PDB entry 5VMG | X-ray diffraction, 2.45 A resolution | chains E and F of the 6 polymer chains in the assembly

== Chain E ==
Molecule: Hemagglutinin HA1
From: Influenza A virus (A/New_York/1/18(H1N1))
UniProtKB: Q9WFX4 (Q9WFX4_9INFA); aligned to UniProt positions 18-343 over residues 1-326 (the alignment contains insertions or deletions, so no single offset holds)
Chain sequence (326 residues; each row starts with the number of its first residue):
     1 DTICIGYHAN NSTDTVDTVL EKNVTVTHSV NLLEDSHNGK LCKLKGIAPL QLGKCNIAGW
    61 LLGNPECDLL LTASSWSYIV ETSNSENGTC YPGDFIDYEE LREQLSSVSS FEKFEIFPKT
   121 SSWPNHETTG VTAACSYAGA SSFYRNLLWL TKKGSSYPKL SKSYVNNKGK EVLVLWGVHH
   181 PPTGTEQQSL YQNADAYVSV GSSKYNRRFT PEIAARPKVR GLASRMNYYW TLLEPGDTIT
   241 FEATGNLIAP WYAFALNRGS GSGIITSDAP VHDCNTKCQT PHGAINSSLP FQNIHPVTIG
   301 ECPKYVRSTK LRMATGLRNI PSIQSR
Disordered / not traced: 322-326
Sequence notes: engineered mutation Glu-186 (Asp204 in Q9WFX4), Leu-222 (Gln240 in Q9WFX4), Ser-224 (Gly242 in Q9WFX4)
Disulfide bonds: Cys-42/Cys-274, Cys-55/Cys-67, Cys-90/Cys-135, Cys-278/Cys-302
Glycans and other covalent adducts: N-acetylglucosamine (NAG) linked to Asn-87

== Chain F ==
Molecule: Hemagglutinin HA2
From: Influenza A virus (strain A/Brevig Mission/1/1918 H1N1)
UniProtKB: Q9WFX3 (HEMA_I18A0); residues 1-185 here correspond to UniProt positions 345-529 (UniProt number = residue number + 344)
Chain sequence (191 residues; row label = number of the first residue in the row):
     1 GLFGAIAGFI EGGWTGMIDG WYGYHHQNEQ GSGYAADQKS TQNAIDGITN KVNSVIEKMN
    61 TQFTAVGKEF NNLERRIENL NKKVDDGFLD IWTYNAELLV LLENERTLDF HDSNVRNLYE
   121 KVKSQLKNNA KEIGNGCFEF YHKCDDACME SVRNGTYDYP KYSEESKLNR EEIDGVKLES
   181 MGVYQGALVP R
Disordered / not traced: 165-191
Sequence notes: expression tag (186-191)
Swiss-Prot annotation at these positions:
  - glycosylation: Asn-154 (N-linked (GlcNAc...) asparagine)
Disulfide bonds: Cys-144/Cys-148

== How chain E and chain F interact ==
Pairs across the interface - 128 pairs, chain E then chain F:
  Asp-1(E) / Gln-27(F)
  Asp-1(E) / Asn-28(F)
  Asp-1(E) / Glu-29(F)
  Asp-1(E) / Glu-139(F)
  Asp-1(E) / Phe-140(F)  hydrogen bond (backbone-backbone)
  Asp-1(E) / Lys-143(F)
  Asp-1(E) / Cys-144(F)  hydrogen bond (side chain-backbone)
  Thr-2(E) / His-25(F)
  Thr-2(E) / His-26(F)
  Thr-2(E) / Gln-27(F)  hydrogen bond (backbone-backbone)
  Thr-2(E) / Phe-138(F)
  Thr-2(E) / Glu-139(F)
  Thr-2(E) / Met-149(F)
  Ile-3(E) / His-25(F)
  Ile-3(E) / Cys-137(F)
  Ile-3(E) / Phe-138(F)  hydrogen bond (backbone-backbone)
  Ile-3(E) / Phe-140(F)  hydrophobic
  Ile-3(E) / Met-149(F)  hydrophobic
  Ile-3(E) / Val-152(F)  hydrophobic
  Cys-4(E) / Trp-14(F)
  Cys-4(E) / Gly-23(F)
  Cys-4(E) / Tyr-24(F)
  Cys-4(E) / His-25(F)  hydrogen bond (backbone-backbone)
  Cys-4(E) / Gly-136(F)
  Cys-4(E) / Cys-137(F)  disulfide
  Ile-5(E) / Ile-10(F)
  Ile-5(E) / Trp-14(F)
  Ile-5(E) / Gly-23(F)
  Ile-5(E) / Tyr-24(F)  hydrophobic
  Ile-5(E) / Leu-118(F)  hydrophobic
  Ile-5(E) / Tyr-119(F)  hydrophobic
  Ile-5(E) / Val-122(F)  hydrophobic
  Ile-5(E) / Gly-136(F)  hydrogen bond (backbone-backbone)
  Gly-6(E) / Trp-14(F)
  Gly-6(E) / Tyr-22(F)
  Gly-6(E) / Gly-23(F)  hydrogen bond (backbone-backbone)
  Tyr-7(E) / Ile-6(F)
  Tyr-7(E) / Ala-7(F)  hydrogen bond (side chain-backbone)
  Tyr-7(E) / Ile-10(F)  hydrogen bond (side chain-backbone)
  Tyr-7(E) / Glu-11(F)
  Tyr-7(E) / Gly-12(F)  hydrogen bond (side chain-backbone)
  Tyr-7(E) / Gly-13(F)
  Tyr-7(E) / Trp-14(F)  hydrogen bond (backbone-backbone)
  Tyr-7(E) / Met-17(F)
  Tyr-7(E) / Trp-21(F)
  His-8(E) / Trp-14(F)
  His-8(E) / Met-17(F)  hydrogen bond (side chain-backbone)
  His-8(E) / Gly-20(F)
  His-8(E) / Trp-21(F)  hydrogen bond (backbone-backbone)
  Ala-9(E) / Gly-13(F)
  Ala-9(E) / Trp-14(F)  hydrogen bond (backbone-backbone)
  Ala-9(E) / Thr-15(F)
  Asn-10(E) / Thr-15(F)
  Val-16(E) / Asn-104(F)
  Asp-17(E) / Leu-101(F)
  Asp-17(E) / Asn-104(F)  hydrogen bond (backbone-side chain)
  Thr-18(E) / Leu-101(F)
  Thr-18(E) / Asn-104(F)
  Thr-18(E) / Glu-105(F)  hydrogen bond
  Val-19(E) / Leu-101(F)  hydrogen bond (backbone-backbone)
  Val-19(E) / Glu-105(F)
  Leu-20(E) / Glu-105(F)  hydrogen bond (backbone-side chain)
  His-28(E) / Trp-21(F)
  Leu-32(E) / Val-55(F)  hydrophobic
  Leu-32(E) / Ile-56(F)  hydrophobic
  Leu-32(E) / Val-100(F)  hydrophobic
  Lys-45(E) / Phe-63(F)
  Glu-99(E) / Glu-69(F)
  Glu-99(E) / Asn-71(F)
  Arg-102(E) / Glu-69(F)  salt bridge
  Glu-103(E) / Lys-68(F)  salt bridge
  Gly-261(E) / Phe-63(F)
  Gly-261(E) / Ala-65(F)
  Ser-262(E) / Ala-65(F)
  Gly-263(E) / Ala-65(F)
  Ser-288(E) / Ile-56(F)
  Leu-289(E) / Ile-56(F)  hydrophobic
  Pro-290(E) / Met-59(F)
  Phe-291(E) / Trp-92(F)  hydrophobic
  Phe-291(E) / Ala-96(F)  hydrophobic
  Pro-296(E) / Val-66(F)
  Thr-298(E) / Thr-64(F)
  Thr-298(E) / Ala-65(F)
  Thr-298(E) / Val-66(F)  hydrogen bond (backbone-backbone)
  Ile-299(E) / Phe-63(F)  hydrophobic
  Ile-299(E) / Thr-64(F)
  Gly-300(E) / Gln-62(F)
  Gly-300(E) / Phe-63(F)
  Gly-300(E) / Thr-64(F)  hydrogen bond (backbone-backbone)
  Glu-301(E) / Thr-61(F)
  Glu-301(E) / Phe-63(F)
  Cys-302(E) / Thr-61(F)
  Lys-304(E) / Met-59(F)
  Lys-304(E) / Thr-61(F)
  Lys-304(E) / Trp-92(F)
  Tyr-305(E) / Leu-89(F)
  Val-306(E) / Leu-89(F)  hydrophobic
  Val-306(E) / Trp-92(F)
  Val-306(E) / Thr-93(F)
  Arg-307(E) / Leu-89(F)
  Arg-307(E) / Asp-90(F)  salt bridge
  Arg-307(E) / Thr-93(F)  hydrogen bond (backbone-side chain)
  Ser-308(E) / Thr-93(F)
  Ser-308(E) / Glu-97(F)  hydrogen bond
  Leu-311(E) / Ala-96(F)
  Leu-311(E) / Glu-97(F)
  Arg-312(E) / Val-100(F)
  Arg-312(E) / Asn-104(F)  hydrogen bond (backbone-side chain)
  Met-313(E) / Lys-51(F)
  Met-313(E) / Asn-104(F)
  Ala-314(E) / Asn-104(F)  hydrogen bond (backbone-side chain)
  Ala-314(E) / Thr-107(F)
  Thr-315(E) / Trp-21(F)
  Thr-315(E) / Ile-48(F)
  Thr-315(E) / Val-52(F)
  Thr-315(E) / Thr-107(F)
  Thr-315(E) / His-111(F)  hydrogen bond (backbone-side chain)
  Gly-316(E) / Trp-21(F)
  Gly-316(E) / Leu-108(F)
  Gly-316(E) / His-111(F)  hydrogen bond (backbone-side chain)
  Leu-317(E) / Trp-21(F)
  Leu-317(E) / His-111(F)
  Arg-318(E) / Leu-108(F)
  Ile-320(E) / Ala-7(F)  hydrophobic
  Ile-320(E) / Glu-11(F)
  Ile-320(E) / Gly-12(F)
  Ile-320(E) / Gly-13(F)  hydrogen bond (backbone-backbone)
  Pro-321(E) / Thr-15(F)
Also at the interface, not in a pair above, chain E (58 interface residues in all): Glu-21, Val-24, Val-26, Thr-27, Val-30, Leu-44, Ile-264, Val-297, Lys-310
Also at the interface, not in a pair above, chain F (67 interface residues in all): Ile-18, Gly-67, Phe-70, Asp-86, Leu-102, Val-115, His-142, Arg-153
Disulfides between the chains: Cys-4(E)/Cys-137(F)

== In short ==
58 residues of chain E face 67 of chain F across their interface; the contacts include 1 disulfide bond, 27
hydrogen bonds and 3 salt bridges. Polar contacts include Arg-102(E)/Glu-69(F), Glu-103(E)/Lys-68(F) and
Arg-307(E)/Asp-90(F). Covalently linked N-acetylglucosamine: at Asn-87(E).
Here chain E is Hemagglutinin HA1 (Influenza A virus (A/New_York/1/18(H1N1))) and chain F is Hemagglutinin HA2
(Influenza A virus (strain A/Brevig Mission/1/1918 H1N1)). Entry 5VMG (Influenza hemagglutinin H1 mutant DH1E
in complex with 6'SLN) was determined by X-ray diffraction (same publication as 5VMC, 5VMF and 5VMJ).
